7O0W - chains C2 and H2 of the 87 polymer chains in the assembly; structure by electron microscopy, 2.47 A resolution.

# Chain C2
Name: RC-U
From: Gemmatimonas phototrophica
UniProtKB: A0A143BK87 (A0A143BK87_9BACT); residues -24 to 100 here correspond to UniProt positions 1-125 (UniProt number = residue number + 25)
Amino-acid sequence (125 residues; row label = number of the first residue in the row; numbers below 1 keep their minus sign (Met-24 is residue -24)):
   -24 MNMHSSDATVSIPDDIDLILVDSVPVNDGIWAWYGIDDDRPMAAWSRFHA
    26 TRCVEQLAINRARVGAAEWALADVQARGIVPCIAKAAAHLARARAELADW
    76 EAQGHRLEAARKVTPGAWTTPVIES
Not modelled in the structure: -24 to -3, 99-100

# Chain H2
Name: RC-Hc
From: Gemmatimonas phototrophica
Amino-acid sequence (181 residues; each row starts with the number of its first residue; note: 1 number in that range is skipped by the numbering (no residue carries it; nothing is unmodelled there); numbering starts at 0):
     0 MSDVKFVPADNYNGSPIIPTGNPMIDGVGPASWAEDR
    38 RDEPDLTYHGSHKIVPMRLDPTFSIAKGDPDPRGLPVIAADKQVAGTVVE
    88 LWVNRSEPQVSYYEVQLASGERRVLLPTGYVQWPNFGLWGNDKLLVKSIT
   138 AAQFANVPATKRDDQITLLEEDKICAYYAGGHMYAFAERSQPII
Not modelled in the structure: 0

# Chain C2 / chain H2 interface
Contacting residue pairs - 32 pairs, chain C2 then chain H2:
  Val1(C2) - Gly65(H2)
  Val1(C2) - Pro67(H2)  hydrophobic
  Val1(C2) - Asn128(H2)  hydrogen bond (backbone-side chain)
  Asn2(C2) - Trp126(H2)
  Asn2(C2) - Gly127(H2)  hydrogen bond (backbone-backbone)
  Asn2(C2) - Asn128(H2)
  Asp3(C2) - Trp126(H2)
  Gly4(C2) - Leu125(H2)
  Ile5(C2) - Leu125(H2)  hydrogen bond (backbone-backbone)
  Ile5(C2) - Trp126(H2)  hydrophobic
  Trp6(C2) - Trp126(H2)
  Ile34(C2) - Leu72(H2)  hydrophobic
  Ile34(C2) - Asp129(H2)
  Ala37(C2) - Gly71(H2)
  Arg38(C2) - Asp68(H2)  hydrogen bond (side chain-backbone)
  Arg38(C2) - Arg70(H2)  hydrogen bond (side chain-backbone)
  Ala41(C2) - Val86(H2)
  Trp44(C2) - Arg55(H2)
  Trp44(C2) - Arg110(H2)
  Ala45(C2) - Arg55(H2)
  Asp48(C2) - Arg55(H2)  salt bridge
  Val49(C2) - Arg55(H2)
  Arg52(C2) - Arg55(H2)
  Arg52(C2) - Asp150(H2)  salt bridge
  Arg52(C2) - Asp151(H2)  salt bridge
  Pro56(C2) - Pro58(H2)
  Cys57(C2) - Arg55(H2)
  Cys57(C2) - Leu56(H2)
  Cys57(C2) - Pro58(H2)
  Lys60(C2) - Pro58(H2)  hydrogen bond (side chain-backbone)
  Lys60(C2) - Phe60(H2)  hydrogen bond (side chain-backbone)
  His64(C2) - Arg70(H2)
Other interface residues (no listed pair), chain C2 (21 interface residues in all): Glu30, Gln31
Other interface residues (no listed pair), chain H2 (23 interface residues in all): Thr59, Ser61, Asp66, Glu87

# In short
Chain C2 and chain H2 form an interface of 21 and 23 residues respectively, with 7 hydrogen bonds and 3 salt
bridges. Among the polar pairs are Asp48(C2)-Arg55(H2), Arg52(C2)-Asp150(H2) and Arg52(C2)-Asp151(H2).
Chain C2 is RC-U and chain H2 is RC-Hc, both from Gemmatimonas phototrophica; the structure, Cryo-EM structure
of the RC-dLH complex (model_1b) from Gemmatimonas phototrophica at 2.47 A, was determined by electron
microscopy together with 7O0U, 7O0V and 7O0X from the same study.
